Entry 7ZFR (X-ray diffraction, 2.90 A resolution); this record covers chains A and B of the 3 polymer chains in the assembly.

== Chain A ==
Name: MHC class II HLA-DP alpha chain (DPA1*02:01)
From: Homo sapiens
Sequence (268 residues; row label = number of the first residue in the row; numbers below 1 keep their minus sign (Arg-4 is residue -4)):
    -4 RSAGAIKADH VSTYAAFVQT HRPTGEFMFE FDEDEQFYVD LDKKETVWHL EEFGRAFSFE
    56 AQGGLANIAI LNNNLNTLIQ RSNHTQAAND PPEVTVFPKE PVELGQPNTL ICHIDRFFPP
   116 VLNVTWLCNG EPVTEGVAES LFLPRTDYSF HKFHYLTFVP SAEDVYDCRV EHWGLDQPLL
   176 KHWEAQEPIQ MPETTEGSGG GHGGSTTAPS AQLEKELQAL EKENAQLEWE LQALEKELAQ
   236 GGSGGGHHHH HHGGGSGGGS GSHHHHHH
Not modelled in the structure: -4 to 0, 182-263
Cystine bridges: Cys107-Cys163
Glycans and other covalent adducts: N-acetylglucosamine (NAG) linked to Asn118

== Chain B ==
Name: MHC class II HLA-DP beta chain (DPB1*01:01)
From: Homo sapiens
Sequence (262 residues; row label = number of the first residue in the row; numbers below 1 keep their minus sign (Leu-1 is residue -1)):
    -1 LERATPENYV YQGRQECYAF NGTQRFLERY IYNREEYARF DSDVGEFRAV TELGRPAAEY
    59 WNSQKDILEE KRAVPDRVCR HNYELDEAVT LQRRVQPKVN VSPSKKGPLQ HHNLLVCHVT
   119 DFYPGSIQVR WFLNGQEETA GVVSTNLIRN GDWTFQILVM LEMTPQQGDV YICQVEHTSL
   179 DSPVTVEWKA QSDSAQSKGS GGGSGGSTTA PSAQLKKKLQ ALKKKNAQLK WKLQALKKKL
   239 AQGGSGGGLN DIFEAQKIEW HE
Not modelled in the structure: -1 to 1, 190-260
Cystine bridges: Cys15-Cys77, Cys115-Cys171

== How chain A and chain B interact ==
Pairs across the interface (134; chain A residue first):
  Ile1(A) - Tyr16(B)
  Ile1(A) - Arg23(B)
  Ile1(A) - Leu25(B)  hydrophobic
  Lys2(A) - Phe18(B)
  Ala3(A) - Tyr16(B)  hydrophobic
  Ala3(A) - Ala17(B)
  Ala3(A) - Phe18(B)  hydrophobic
  Asp4(A) - Ala17(B)  hydrogen bond (backbone-backbone)
  Asp4(A) - Phe18(B)
  Asp4(A) - Asn19(B)  hydrogen bond (side chain-backbone)
  His5(A) - Cys15(B)
  His5(A) - Ala17(B)  hydrogen bond (backbone-backbone)
  His5(A) - Tyr81(B)
  His5(A) - Leu89(B)
  Val6(A) - Cys15(B)
  Ser7(A) - Gln13(B)
  Ser7(A) - Glu14(B)
  Ser7(A) - Cys15(B)  hydrogen bond (backbone-backbone)
  Thr8(A) - Arg12(B)
  Thr8(A) - Gln13(B)
  Thr8(A) - Glu14(B)
  Tyr9(A) - Arg12(B)
  Tyr9(A) - Gln13(B)  hydrogen bond (backbone-backbone)
  Tyr9(A) - Asn80(B)  hydrogen bond
  Ala10(A) - Gly11(B)
  Ala11(A) - Gln10(B)
  Ala11(A) - Gly11(B)  hydrogen bond (backbone-backbone)
  Phe12(A) - Tyr9(B)
  Phe12(A) - Gln10(B)
  Val13(A) - Val8(B)
  Val13(A) - Tyr9(B)  hydrogen bond (backbone-backbone)
  Gln14(A) - Asn6(B)  hydrogen bond
  Gln14(A) - Tyr7(B)
  Gln14(A) - Val8(B)
  Thr15(A) - Glu5(B)
  Thr15(A) - Asn6(B)  hydrogen bond (backbone-side chain)
  Thr15(A) - Tyr7(B)  hydrogen bond (side chain-backbone)
  His16(A) - Pro4(B)
  His16(A) - Glu5(B)  hydrogen bond (side chain-backbone)
  His16(A) - Asn6(B)  hydrogen bond (backbone-side chain)
  Glu25(A) - Arg12(B)  salt bridge
  Phe26(A) - Asp84(B)
  Phe26(A) - Thr88(B)
  Phe26(A) - Leu89(B)  hydrophobic
  Phe26(A) - Trp151(B)
  Asp27(A) - Arg147(B)  hydrogen bond (backbone-side chain)
  Glu28(A) - Arg147(B)
  Asp29(A) - Tyr121(B)
  Asp29(A) - Arg147(B)  salt bridge
  Asp29(A) - Trp151(B)
  Glu30(A) - Trp151(B)  hydrogen bond (backbone-side chain)
  Gln31(A) - Asp84(B)  hydrogen bond
  Gln31(A) - Thr88(B)  hydrogen bond
  Gln31(A) - Trp151(B)
  His44(A) - Gly149(B)
  His44(A) - Trp151(B)
  Leu45(A) - Arg91(B)
  Leu45(A) - Trp151(B)  hydrophobic
  Glu47(A) - Val87(B)
  Glu47(A) - Arg91(B)  salt bridge
  Phe48(A) - Thr88(B)
  Phe48(A) - Trp151(B)  hydrophobic
  Ala51(A) - Val87(B)  hydrophobic
  Phe52(A) - Leu83(B)  hydrophobic
  Phe52(A) - Val87(B)  hydrophobic
  Leu66(A) - Tyr9(B)
  Leu66(A) - Gln10(B)
  Leu66(A) - Gly11(B)
  Asn69(A) - Tyr9(B)
  Leu70(A) - Tyr7(B)
  Leu70(A) - Val8(B)
  Leu70(A) - Tyr9(B)  hydrophobic
  Leu73(A) - Tyr30(B)  hydrophobic
  Leu73(A) - Leu51(B)  hydrophobic
  Ile74(A) - Tyr7(B)  hydrophobic
  Ile74(A) - Tyr30(B)
  Arg76(A) - Leu51(B)  hydrogen bond (side chain-backbone)
  Arg76(A) - Pro54(B)
  Ser77(A) - Tyr30(B)
  Ser77(A) - Leu51(B)
  His79(A) - Tyr7(B)  hydrogen bond
  Thr80(A) - Tyr7(B)
  Thr80(A) - Tyr30(B)  hydrogen bond (backbone-side chain)
  Thr80(A) - Asn31(B)
  Gln81(A) - Thr3(B)
  Gln81(A) - Pro4(B)  hydrogen bond (side chain-backbone)
  Gln81(A) - Glu5(B)
  Gln81(A) - Asn6(B)  hydrogen bond (side chain-backbone)
  Gln81(A) - Tyr7(B)
  Ala82(A) - Asn31(B)
  Asn84(A) - Thr3(B)
  Asp85(A) - Arg32(B)  salt bridge
  Phe92(A) - Ile146(B)  hydrophobic
  Phe92(A) - Asn148(B)
  Phe92(A) - Gln154(B)
  Pro93(A) - Gln154(B)
  Lys94(A) - Thr118(B)
  Lys94(A) - Asp119(B)  salt bridge
  Lys94(A) - Asp150(B)  salt bridge
  Lys94(A) - Thr152(B)
  Lys94(A) - Gln154(B)
  Glu95(A) - Lys96(B)  salt bridge
  Glu95(A) - Thr118(B)
  Glu95(A) - Asp119(B)
  Pro96(A) - Asn98(B)
  Pro96(A) - His116(B)
  Pro96(A) - Thr118(B)
  Glu98(A) - Asn98(B)
  Ile106(A) - Asn148(B)
  Phe113(A) - Val8(B)  hydrophobic
  Phe113(A) - Asn31(B)
  Phe113(A) - Arg32(B)
  Pro114(A) - Asn6(B)
  Pro139(A) - Arg12(B)
  Arg140(A) - Arg12(B)  hydrogen bond (backbone-side chain)
  Thr141(A) - Arg12(B)
  Asp142(A) - Arg32(B)  hydrogen bond (backbone-side chain)
  Tyr143(A) - Gln10(B)
  Tyr143(A) - Arg12(B)
  Tyr143(A) - Arg27(B)  hydrogen bond
  Tyr143(A) - Ile29(B)  hydrophobic
  Tyr143(A) - Arg32(B)
  Tyr143(A) - Glu34(B)  hydrogen bond
  Ser144(A) - Arg32(B)
  Phe145(A) - Gln10(B)
  Phe148(A) - Arg147(B)
  Phe148(A) - Asn148(B)
  Phe148(A) - Gly149(B)
  Tyr150(A) - Asn148(B)  hydrogen bond (side chain-backbone)
  Tyr150(A) - Gly149(B)  hydrogen bond (side chain-backbone)
  Trp168(A) - Thr3(B)
  Trp168(A) - Pro4(B)
  Trp168(A) - Asn6(B)
  Gln181(A) - Lys104(B)
Also at the interface, not in a pair above, chain A (66 interface residues in all): Phe24, Asn62, Pro115, Val116
Also at the interface, not in a pair above, chain B (54 interface residues in all): Tyr35, Gly52, Trp59, Phe153

== Overview ==
Chain A and chain B form an interface of 66 and 54 residues respectively, with 28 hydrogen bonds and 7 salt
bridges. Polar pairs include Glu25(A)-Arg12(B), Asp29(A)-Arg147(B) and Glu47(A)-Arg91(B).
Chain A is MHC class II HLA-DP alpha chain (DPA1*02:01) and chain B is MHC class II HLA-DP beta chain
(DPB1*01:01), both from Homo sapiens; the structure, Crystal structure of HLA-DP (DPA1*02:01-DPB1*01:01) in
complex with a peptide bound in the reverse direction, was determined by X-ray diffraction together with 7ZAK
from the same study.
